Entry 8DFO (electron microscopy, 3.10 A resolution); this record covers chains I and L of the 13 polymer chains in the assembly.

Chain I:
Protein: CRISPR-associated protein, CT1133 family
Source organism: Desulfovibrio vulgaris
Reference sequence: Q72WF8 (Q72WF8_DESVH); residue numbers follow UniProt; this construct covers 1-612
Sequence (612 residues; numbered 1 to 612; the number before each row is that of its first residue):
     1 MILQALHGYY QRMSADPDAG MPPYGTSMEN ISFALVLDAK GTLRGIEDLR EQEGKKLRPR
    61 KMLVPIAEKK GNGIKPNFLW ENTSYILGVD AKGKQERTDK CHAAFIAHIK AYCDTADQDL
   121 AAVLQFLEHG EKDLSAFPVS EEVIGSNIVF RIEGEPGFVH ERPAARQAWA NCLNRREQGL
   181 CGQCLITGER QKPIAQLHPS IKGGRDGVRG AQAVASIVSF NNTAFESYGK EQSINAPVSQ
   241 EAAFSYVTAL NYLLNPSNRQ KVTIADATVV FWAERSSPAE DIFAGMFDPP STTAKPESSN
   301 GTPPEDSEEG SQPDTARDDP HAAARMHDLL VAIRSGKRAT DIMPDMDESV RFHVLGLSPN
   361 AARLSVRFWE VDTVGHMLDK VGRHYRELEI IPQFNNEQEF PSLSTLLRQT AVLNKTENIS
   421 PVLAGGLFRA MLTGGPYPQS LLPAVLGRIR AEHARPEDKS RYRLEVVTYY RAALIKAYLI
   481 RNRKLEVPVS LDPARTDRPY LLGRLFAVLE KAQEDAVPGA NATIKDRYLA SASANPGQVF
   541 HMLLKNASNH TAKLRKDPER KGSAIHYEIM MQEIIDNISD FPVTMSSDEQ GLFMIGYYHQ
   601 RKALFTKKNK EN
Unresolved in the structure: 1-2, 25-179, 291-324, 428, 562, 609-612

Chain L:
Molecule: 45-nt RNA strand
Source organism: Desulfovibrio vulgaris
Sequence (45 nucleotides; row label = number of the first residue in the row):
     2 GGAUUGAAAC GCCAUGCUCA GGCUGGCGAG UGCGCGCCAC UCAUC

Interface between chain I and chain L:
Contacting residue pairs (10; chain I residue first):
  Ala224(I) - A8(L)  base contact
  Ala224(I) - A9(L)  hydrogen bond to the base
  Glu226(I) - A8(L)  base contact
  Ser227(I) - U6(L)  sugar contact
  Ser227(I) - G7(L)  hydrogen bond to the base
  Tyr228(I) - A4(L)  sugar contact
  Tyr228(I) - U5(L)  sugar contact
  Tyr228(I) - U6(L)  hydrogen bond to the phosphate
  Tyr228(I) - G7(L)  stacking on the base
  Asn235(I) - U6(L)  base contact
Interface residues without a listed pair, chain I (6 interface residues in all): Ile234
Interface residues without a listed pair, chain L (7 interface residues in all): A10

Overview:
6 residues of chain I face 7 of chain L across their interface, with 3 hydrogen bonds and 1 aromatic stacking
contact. Among the polar pairs are Ala224(I)-A9(L), Ser227(I)-G7(L) and Tyr228(I)-U6(L).
Here chain I is CRISPR-associated protein, CT1133 family and chain L is a 45-nt RNA strand, both from
Desulfovibrio vulgaris. Entry 8DFO (type I-C Cascade bound to AcrIC4) was determined by electron microscopy,
deposited together with 8DEJ, 8DFA, 8DFS and 8DEX.
